PDB entry 6Y79 | electron microscopy, 2.96 A resolution | chains 4 and 5 of the 42 polymer chains in the assembly

[Chain 4]
Name: Subunit NU4M of NADH:Ubiquinone Oxidoreductase (Complex I)
From: Yarrowia lipolytica
Notes: EC 7.1.1.2
UniProtKB: S5TMP9 (S5TMP9_YARLL); residues 1-486 here = UniProt positions 1-486
Amino-acid sequence (486 residues; each row starts with the number of its first residue):
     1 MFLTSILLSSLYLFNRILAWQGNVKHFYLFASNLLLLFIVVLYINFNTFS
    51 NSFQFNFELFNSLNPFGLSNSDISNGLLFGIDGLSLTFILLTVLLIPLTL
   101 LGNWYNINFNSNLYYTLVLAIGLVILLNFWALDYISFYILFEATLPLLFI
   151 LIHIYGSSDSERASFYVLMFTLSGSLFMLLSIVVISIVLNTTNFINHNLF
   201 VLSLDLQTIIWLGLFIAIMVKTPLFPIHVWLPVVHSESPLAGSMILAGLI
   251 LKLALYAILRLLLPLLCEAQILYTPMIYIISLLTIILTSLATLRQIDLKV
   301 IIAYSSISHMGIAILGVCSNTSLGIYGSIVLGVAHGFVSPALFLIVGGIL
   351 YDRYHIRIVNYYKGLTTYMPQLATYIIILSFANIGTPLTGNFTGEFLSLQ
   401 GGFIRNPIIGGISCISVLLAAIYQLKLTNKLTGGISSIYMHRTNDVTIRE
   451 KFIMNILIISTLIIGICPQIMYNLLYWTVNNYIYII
Not modelled in the structure: 1
Residues lining bound ligands:
  - 1,2-Distearoyl-sn-glycerophosphoethanolamine (3PE), molecule 1: Leu3, Thr4, Leu59, Phe60, Asn64, Phe66, Gly67, Leu68, Ser69, Asn70
  - 1,2-Distearoyl-sn-glycerophosphoethanolamine (3PE), molecule 2: Leu3, Leu35, Phe38, Leu42, Phe55, Asn56, Phe57, Leu59, Phe60, Leu68, Leu123, Val124, Leu126, Leu127, Trp130, Ile139, Leu140, Ala143
  - 1,2-Distearoyl-sn-glycerophosphoethanolamine (3PE), molecule 3: Ser10, Leu11, Phe14, Leu18, Gly22, Phe27, Tyr28, Asn112, Leu113, Thr116, Ala143, Pro146, Leu147, Ile150
  - 1,2-Distearoyl-sn-glycerophosphoethanolamine (3PE), molecule 4: Leu11, Phe14, Asn15, Leu18, Thr116, Leu117, Ala120, Leu147
  - 1,2-Distearoyl-sn-glycerophosphoethanolamine (3PE), molecule 5: Ile286, Leu293, Ile415, Leu418, Leu419, Ile422, Lys426
  - 1,2-Distearoyl-sn-glycerophosphoethanolamine (3PE), molecule 6: Thr366, Thr367, Pro370, Ala373, Thr374, Ile377, Ile378, Phe381, Ala382, Leu462
  - Lauryl Maltose Neopentyl Glycol (LMN), molecule 1: Phe177, Leu180, Val184, Asp205, Ile209, Ile216
  - Lauryl Maltose Neopentyl Glycol (LMN), molecule 2: Leu204, Asp205, Thr208, Leu212, Phe215, Ile216, Met219, Leu272, Tyr273, Met276, Ile280
  - diundecyl phosphatidyl choline (PLC): Leu388, Ile463, Ile466, Cys467
  - Phosphatidylinositol (T7X): Arg162, Phe165, Tyr166, Met169, Phe170, Ser173, Phe177, Ile216, Ile227

[Chain 5]
Name: Subunit NU5M of NADH:Ubiquinone Oxidoreductase (Complex I)
From: Yarrowia lipolytica
Notes: EC 7.1.1.2
UniProtKB: S5TF58 (S5TF58_YARLL); residue numbers follow UniProt; this construct covers 1-655
Amino-acid sequence (655 residues; each row starts with the number of its first residue):
     1 MYNAISLIIILPCISWLFPLFFGRQLGYVFVTRMTSTLIIITTLITYYYF
    51 YQLLGNNNPINLELFNYLNIDYLDINYNFEIDALTITMLLAITTISSMVH
   101 IYSIGYMETDPHQVRFFSLLSMFTFWMIILVTGSNYFVLFVGWEFIGVTS
   151 YLLISFWVTRLQAMKSALSAVLMNRFGDAFFVLGLCVIAYVFGTLNYSTI
   201 FATAYLINTDLLVLIMLALFIAAMAKSAQFGLHNWLTLAMEGPTPVSSLL
   251 HAATLVTAGIYLLLRSANILEYTPTVLFIILWIGALTTLSAGLIAICSND
   301 LKRIIALSTMSQLGMMTIAIGLSAYNLALFHLLGHAFFKALLFMSAGSII
   351 HSILNESQDIRTYGGLLSYLPYTYICITIASLSLMAMPGLTGYYTKDIII
   401 ESTYGSYSISNYVVYWIAYLSAVLTCVYSMKILYLTFYSNPNNNTITYYN
   451 AHESNIYITLPMFILAIFAMFAGWILKDIYLGVGTDFVGTHILPNNFSYF
   501 DTEFSITQFYKLLPLISAILVSILIVVLNEFFAIVFNLNNKYINTVYSIF
   551 NQKLVSDQILNHFIIFKGLVTSGNIAHHVDKGSLYRLGPVGINRLLNKAS
   601 YNVINLSSNTRSSLSMNSMLILITIVSLLLLVLVMNVNFIIVIPVLISIL
   651 YILFS
Not modelled in the structure: 1
Residues lining bound ligands:
  - 1,2-Distearoyl-sn-glycerophosphoethanolamine (3PE), molecule 1: Trp16, Leu20, Phe21, His112, Arg115, Phe145, Val148, Leu152
  - 1,2-Distearoyl-sn-glycerophosphoethanolamine (3PE), molecule 2: Gln162, Lys165, Ser166, Leu168, Ser169, Leu172, Met173, Phe176, Ile221, Met224, Gly231, Leu232, Leu238, Leu560, Asn561, Ile564, Ile565, Gly568, Leu569
  - 1,2-Distearoyl-sn-glycerophosphoethanolamine (3PE), molecule 3: Asn602, Asn605, Leu606, Leu620, Ile623, Thr624, Ser627, Leu628, Leu630, Leu631, Leu633, Val634, Val645, Leu646, Ile649, Leu650, Ile652, Ser655
  - diundecyl phosphatidyl choline (PLC), molecule 1: Leu64, Phe65, Asn66, Tyr77, Phe79
  - diundecyl phosphatidyl choline (PLC), molecule 2: Leu293, Ile296, Cys297, Leu424, Val427, Lys431, Leu435, Ile525, Asn529, Phe536, Asn537, Ile543, Val546, Tyr547, Phe550
  - Phosphatidylinositol (T7X), molecule 1: Gly588, Pro589, Ile592, Leu596
  - Phosphatidylinositol (T7X), molecule 2: Ile625, Leu628, Leu629, Val632, Leu633

[Chain 4 / chain 5 interface]
Residue-residue contacts - 84 pairs, chain 4 then chain 5:
  Tyr166(4) - Pro589(5)
  Phe170(4) - Pro589(5)
  Phe225(4) - Val579(5)  hydrophobic
  Phe225(4) - Asp580(5)
  Phe225(4) - Leu584(5)  hydrophobic
  Pro226(4) - Leu584(5)
  His228(4) - Asp580(5)  salt bridge
  His228(4) - Leu584(5)
  Val229(4) - Tyr585(5)  hydrophobic
  Leu287(4) - Ile575(5)
  Leu290(4) - Ser572(5)
  Leu290(4) - Ile575(5)  hydrophobic
  Ala291(4) - Ala576(5)
  Ala291(4) - Asp580(5)
  Leu293(4) - Ser572(5)
  Arg294(4) - Leu569(5)
  Arg294(4) - Ser572(5)
  Arg294(4) - Gly573(5)
  Ser322(4) - Asp71(5)
  Leu323(4) - Ile70(5)  hydrophobic
  Leu323(4) - Asp71(5)
  Leu323(4) - Tyr72(5)
  Tyr326(4) - Ile70(5)  hydrophobic
  Thr366(4) - Val158(5)
  Ile377(4) - Leu152(5)  hydrophobic
  Phe381(4) - Val148(5)  hydrophobic
  Phe381(4) - Tyr151(5)  hydrophobic
  Ile384(4) - Arg175(5)
  Thr386(4) - Phe145(5)
  Thr386(4) - Val148(5)
  Thr386(4) - Arg175(5)
  Pro387(4) - Phe140(5)  hydrophobic
  Pro387(4) - Val141(5)  hydrophobic
  Pro387(4) - Glu144(5)
  Pro387(4) - Phe145(5)
  Leu388(4) - Tyr77(5)
  Leu388(4) - Trp126(5)  hydrophobic
  Leu388(4) - Phe145(5)  hydrophobic
  Phe392(4) - Phe140(5)  hydrophobic
  Thr393(4) - Tyr67(5)  hydrogen bond
  Phe396(4) - Leu185(5)  hydrophobic
  Phe396(4) - Cys186(5)  hydrophobic
  Leu397(4) - Leu68(5)  hydrophobic
  Leu399(4) - Val182(5)  hydrophobic
  Gln400(4) - Tyr72(5)  hydrogen bond
  Gln400(4) - Leu73(5)
  Gln400(4) - Cys186(5)
  Gln400(4) - Ala189(5)
  Phe403(4) - Val187(5)  hydrophobic
  Ile404(4) - Tyr72(5)
  Ile404(4) - Tyr190(5)  hydrophobic
  Gly411(4) - Leu183(5)
  Cys414(4) - Ala179(5)
  Cys414(4) - Leu183(5)  hydrophobic
  Val417(4) - Arg175(5)
  Leu418(4) - Arg175(5)
  Leu418(4) - Phe176(5)  hydrophobic
  Ala421(4) - Arg175(5)
  Ile422(4) - Leu172(5)  hydrophobic
  Leu425(4) - Leu168(5)
  Leu425(4) - Val171(5)  hydrophobic
  Lys426(4) - Leu168(5)
  Lys426(4) - Leu569(5)
  Asn429(4) - Tyr151(5)
  Asn429(4) - Met164(5)
  Asn429(4) - Leu168(5)
  Thr432(4) - Tyr151(5)
  Gly433(4) - Val158(5)
  Gly433(4) - Met164(5)
  Gly434(4) - Val158(5)  hydrogen bond (backbone-backbone)
  Gly434(4) - Thr159(5)
  Ile435(4) - Thr159(5)
  Gly465(4) - Tyr67(5)
  Ile466(4) - Phe65(5)  hydrophobic
  Ile466(4) - Tyr67(5)
  Ile466(4) - Tyr77(5)  hydrogen bond (backbone-side chain)
  Cys467(4) - Phe65(5)  hydrophobic
  Cys467(4) - Asn66(5)
  Pro468(4) - Tyr67(5)
  Gln469(4) - Tyr67(5)
  Gln469(4) - Leu68(5)
  Gln469(4) - Asn69(5)  hydrogen bond (side chain-backbone)
  Tyr472(4) - Asn69(5)
  Tyr472(4) - Ile70(5)  hydrophobic
Also at the interface, not in a pair above, chain 4 (53 interface residues in all): Val233, Gln295, Gly385, Ile415, Thr428
Also at the interface, not in a pair above, chain 5 (49 interface residues in all): Phe137, Lys165, Asp178, Gly568, His577

[Overview]
53 residues of chain 4 and 49 residues of chain 5 are in contact, with 5 hydrogen bonds and 1 salt bridge.
Polar contacts include His228(4)-Asp580(5), Thr393(4)-Tyr67(5) and Gln400(4)-Tyr72(5).
Chain 4 is Subunit NU4M of NADH:Ubiquinone Oxidoreductase (Complex I) and chain 5 is Subunit NU5M of
NADH:Ubiquinone Oxidoreductase (Complex I), both from Yarrowia lipolytica; the structure, Cryo-EM structure of
a respiratory complex I F89A mutant, was determined by electron microscopy.
